PDB entry 9GCK | electron microscopy, 3.70 A resolution | chains A and F of the 6 polymer chains in the assembly

== Chain A ==
Name: Transcription factor tau 138 kDa subunit
Organism: Saccharomyces cerevisiae
UniProt: P34111 (TFC3_YEAST); residues 1-1160 here = UniProt positions 1-1160
Sequence (1201 residues; row label = number of the first residue in the row):
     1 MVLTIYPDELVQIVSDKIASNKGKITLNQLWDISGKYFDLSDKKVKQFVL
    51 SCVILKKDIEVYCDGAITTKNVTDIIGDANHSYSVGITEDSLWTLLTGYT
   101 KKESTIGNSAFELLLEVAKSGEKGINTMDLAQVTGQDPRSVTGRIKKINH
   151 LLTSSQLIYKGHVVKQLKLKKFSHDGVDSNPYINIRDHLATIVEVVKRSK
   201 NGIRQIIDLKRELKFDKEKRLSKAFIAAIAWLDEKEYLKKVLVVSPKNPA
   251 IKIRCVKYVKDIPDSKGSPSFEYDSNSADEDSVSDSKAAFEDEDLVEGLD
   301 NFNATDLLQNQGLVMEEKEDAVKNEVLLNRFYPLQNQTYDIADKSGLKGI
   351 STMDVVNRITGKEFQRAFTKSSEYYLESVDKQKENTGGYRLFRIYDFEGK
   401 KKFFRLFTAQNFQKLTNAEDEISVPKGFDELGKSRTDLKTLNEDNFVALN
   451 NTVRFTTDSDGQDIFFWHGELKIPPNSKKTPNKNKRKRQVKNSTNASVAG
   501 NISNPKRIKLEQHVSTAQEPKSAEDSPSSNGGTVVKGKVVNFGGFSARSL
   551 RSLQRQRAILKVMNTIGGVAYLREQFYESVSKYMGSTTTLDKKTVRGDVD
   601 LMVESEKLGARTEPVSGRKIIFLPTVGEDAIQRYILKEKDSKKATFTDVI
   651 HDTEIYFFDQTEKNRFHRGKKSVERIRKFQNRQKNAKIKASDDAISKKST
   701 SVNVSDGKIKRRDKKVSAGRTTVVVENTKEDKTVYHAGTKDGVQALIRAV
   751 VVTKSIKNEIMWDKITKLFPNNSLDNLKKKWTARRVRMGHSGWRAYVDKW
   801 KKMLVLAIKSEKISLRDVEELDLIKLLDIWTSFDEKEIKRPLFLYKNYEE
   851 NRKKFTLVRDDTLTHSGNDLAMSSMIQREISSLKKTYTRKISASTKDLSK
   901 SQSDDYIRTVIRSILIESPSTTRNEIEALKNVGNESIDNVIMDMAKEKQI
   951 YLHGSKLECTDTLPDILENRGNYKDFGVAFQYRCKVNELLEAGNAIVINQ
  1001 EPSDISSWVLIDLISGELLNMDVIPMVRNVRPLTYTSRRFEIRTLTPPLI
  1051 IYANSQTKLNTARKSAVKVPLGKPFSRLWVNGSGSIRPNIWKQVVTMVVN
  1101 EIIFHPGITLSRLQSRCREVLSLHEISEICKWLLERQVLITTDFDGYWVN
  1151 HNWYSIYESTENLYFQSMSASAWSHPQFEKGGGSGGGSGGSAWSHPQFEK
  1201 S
Unresolved in the structure: 1-731, 1161-1201
Differences from the reference sequence: expression tag (1161-1201)
Swiss-Prot annotation at these positions:
  - modified residue: Ser546 (Phosphoserine)
  - mutagenesis: Gly349 (G349E: In TSV115; thermosensitive. Level of TFIIIC and its affinity for tDNA reduced ...)

== Chain F ==
Molecule: 45-nt DNA strand
Sequence (45 nucleotides; each row starts with the number of its first residue):
     1 AAAAAAAAAAAAAAAAAAAAAAAAAAAAAAAAAAAAAAAAAAAAA

== How chain A and chain F interact ==
Residue-residue contacts - 8 pairs, chain A then chain F:
  Lys740(A) - DA32(F)  salt bridge to the phosphate
  Arg787(A) - DA31(F)  salt bridge to the phosphate
  Ser874(A) - DA22(F)  hydrogen bond to the phosphate
  Tyr1035(A) - DA13(F)  phosphate contact
  Thr1036(A) - DA12(F)  hydrogen bond to the phosphate
  Thr1036(A) - DA13(F)  phosphate contact
  Arg1039(A) - DA11(F)  salt bridge to the phosphate
  Phe1040(A) - DA12(F)  phosphate contact
Also at the interface, not in a pair above, chain A (9 interface residues in all): Thr1034, Arg1038
Also at the interface, not in a pair above, chain F (7 interface residues in all): DA14

== Overview ==
9 residues of chain A and 7 residues of chain F are in contact; the contacts include 2 hydrogen bonds and 3
salt bridges. Polar pairs include Ser874(A)-DA22(F), Thr1036(A)-DA12(F) and Lys740(A)-DA32(F). Curated
annotation (UniProt) lists one mutagenesis site on chain A.
Chain A is Transcription factor tau 138 kDa subunit (Saccharomyces cerevisiae) and chain F is a 45-nt DNA
strand; the structure, yeast TFIIIC TauA subcomplex bound to a tRNA gene, was determined by electron
microscopy (same publication as 9GC3).
